Entry 7Y7Q (X-ray diffraction, 2.05 A resolution); this record covers chains B and E of the 5 polymer chains in the assembly.

# Chain B
Protein: RNA-dependent RNA polymerase
From: Neurospora crassa
Notes: EC 2.7.7.48
UniProtKB: Q9Y7G6 (Q9Y7G6_NEUCS); residue numbers follow UniProt; this construct covers 377-1402
Chain sequence (1026 residues; each row starts with the number of its first residue):
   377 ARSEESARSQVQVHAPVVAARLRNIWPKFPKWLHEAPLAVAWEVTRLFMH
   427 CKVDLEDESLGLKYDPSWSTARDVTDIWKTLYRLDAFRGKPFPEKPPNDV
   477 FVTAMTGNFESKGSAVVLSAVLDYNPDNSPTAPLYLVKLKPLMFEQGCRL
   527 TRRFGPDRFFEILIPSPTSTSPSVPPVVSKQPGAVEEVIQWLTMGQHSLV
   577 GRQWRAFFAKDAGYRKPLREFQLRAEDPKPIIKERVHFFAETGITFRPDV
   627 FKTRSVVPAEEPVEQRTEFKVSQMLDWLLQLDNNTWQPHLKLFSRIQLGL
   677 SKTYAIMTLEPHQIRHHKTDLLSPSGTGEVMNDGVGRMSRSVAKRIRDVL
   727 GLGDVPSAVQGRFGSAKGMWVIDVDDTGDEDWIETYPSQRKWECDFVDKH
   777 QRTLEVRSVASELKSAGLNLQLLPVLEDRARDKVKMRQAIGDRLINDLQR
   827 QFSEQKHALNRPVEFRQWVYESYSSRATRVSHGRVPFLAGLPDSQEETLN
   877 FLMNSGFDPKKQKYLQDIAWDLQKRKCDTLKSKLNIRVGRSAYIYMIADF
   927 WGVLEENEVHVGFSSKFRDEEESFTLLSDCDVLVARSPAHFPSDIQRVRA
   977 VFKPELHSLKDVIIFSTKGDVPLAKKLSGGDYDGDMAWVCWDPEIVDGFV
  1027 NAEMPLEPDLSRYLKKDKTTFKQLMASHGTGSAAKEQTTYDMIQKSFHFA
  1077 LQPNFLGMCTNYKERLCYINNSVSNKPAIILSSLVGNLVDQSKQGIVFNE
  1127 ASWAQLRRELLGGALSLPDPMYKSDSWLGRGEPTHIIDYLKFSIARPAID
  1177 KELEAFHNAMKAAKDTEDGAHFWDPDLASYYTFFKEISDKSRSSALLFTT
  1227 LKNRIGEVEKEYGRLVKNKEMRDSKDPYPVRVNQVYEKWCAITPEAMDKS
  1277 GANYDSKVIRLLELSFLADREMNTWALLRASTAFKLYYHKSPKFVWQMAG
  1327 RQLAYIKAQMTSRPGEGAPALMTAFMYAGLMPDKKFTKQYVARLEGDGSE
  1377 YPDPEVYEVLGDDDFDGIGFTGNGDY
Unresolved in the structure: 377-397, 432-435, 437, 458, 508, 546-547, 555-559, 589-607, 625-637, 1190-1192, 1245-1251, 1271-1281, 1371-1402
Bound ions: Mg2+: Gly1005, Asp1007; Ca2+ site 1: Asp1007, Asp1009, Asp1011 (together with GTP); Ca2+ site 2: Asp1007, Asp1009 (together with GTP)
Residues lining bound ligands:
  - GTP (guanosine-5'-triphosphate), molecule 1: Arg671, Lys767, Arg962, Pro964, Asp1007, Asp1009, Asp1011, Leu1082, Val1115, Asp1116, Lys1119
  - GTP, molecule 2: Gln736, Arg738, Lys743, Arg783, Arg962, Ser963, Asp1009, Gly1010, Asp1011, Met1012
From the paper describing this entry:
  - binding site for the 14-nt RNA strand: Tyr590, Gln797, Thr854, Lys909, Tyr919, Met1012, Leu1082, Asn1087, Arg1091
  - binding site for the 7-nt RNA strand: Arg591, Arg611, Gln673, Ser677, Gln736, Arg738, Arg962
  - binding site for GTP: Gln736, Arg738, Lys743, Lys767, Arg783, Arg962, Pro964, Val1115, Lys1119, Thr1397 to Tyr1402
  - conformationally variable residues (loop rearrangement, side-chain flip): Ser963, Pro964
  - mutagenesis - P964A: decreased catalytic activity
  - catalytic residues: Asp1007, Asp1009, Asp1011

# Chain E
Molecule: 14-nt RNA strand
Sequence (14 nucleotides; numbered 1 to 14; the number before each row is that of its first residue):
     1 GAACUACCGUCGGA
Unresolved in the structure: 1-5, 12-14
Residues lining bound ligands: GTP (guanosine-5'-triphosphate): C8, G9, U10

# Interface between chain B and chain E
Pairs across the interface - 14 pairs, chain B then chain E:
  Tyr919(B) with G9(E), sugar contact; U10(E), sugar contact
  Ser963(B) with C8(E), base contact; G9(E), sugar contact
  Pro964(B) with C8(E), base contact
  Met1012(B) with U10(E), hydrogen bond to the sugar
  Asn1080(B) with A6(E), sugar contact
  Leu1082(B) with C7(E), base contact
  Gly1083(B) with C7(E), sugar contact
  Met1084(B) with A6(E), phosphate contact
  Thr1086(B) with C7(E), sugar contact
  Asn1087(B) with A6(E), hydrogen bond to the phosphate; C7(E), sugar contact
  Arg1091(B) with A6(E), salt bridge to the phosphate
Also at the interface, not in a pair above, chain B (14 interface residues in all): Lys790, Ala792, Asn795
Also at the interface, not in a pair above, chain E (6 interface residues in all): C11

# Overview
Chain B and chain E form an interface of 14 and 6 residues respectively; the contacts include 2 hydrogen bonds
and 1 salt bridge. Polar contacts include Met1012(B)-U10(E), Asn1087(B)-A6(E) and Arg1091(B)-A6(E). From the
paper: catalytic residues Asp1007(B), Asp1009(B) and Asp1011(B); P964A of chain B reduces catalytic activity.
Here chain B is RNA-dependent RNA polymerase (Neurospora crassa) and chain E is a 14-nt RNA strand. Entry 7Y7Q
(QDE-1 in complex with RNA template, RNA primer and 3'-dGTP) was determined by X-ray diffraction (same
publication as 7Y7P, 7Y7R, 7Y7S and 7Y7T).
